8TNI - chains B and F of the 10 polymer chains in the assembly; structure by electron microscopy, 3.61 A resolution.

Chain B (and F):
Molecule: HIV-1 BG505 DS-SOSIP gp41
Organism: Human immunodeficiency virus 1
Notes: chain F of this document is another copy of the same molecule, construct and numbering; everything in this record applies to it too
Reference sequence: Q2N0S6 (Q2N0S6_9HIV1); residues 512-664 here correspond to UniProt positions 509-661 (UniProt number = residue number - 3)
Sequence (153 residues; each row starts with the number of its first residue):
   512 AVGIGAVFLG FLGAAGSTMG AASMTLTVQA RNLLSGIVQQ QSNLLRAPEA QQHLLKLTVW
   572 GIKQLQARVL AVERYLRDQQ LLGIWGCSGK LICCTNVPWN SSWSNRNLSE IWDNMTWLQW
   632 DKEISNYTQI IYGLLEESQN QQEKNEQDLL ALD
Disordered / not traced: 512-517, 548-567 (chain F: 512-518, 548-567)
Construct notes: conflict Pro-559 (Ile556 in Q2N0S6), Cys-605 (Thr602 in Q2N0S6)
Disulfides: Cys-598/Cys-604
Covalently attached groups: N-acetylglucosamine (NAG) linked to Asn-637

Interface between chain B and chain F:
Pairs across the interface (34):
  Leu-576(B) / Leu-576(F)  hydrophobic
  Gln-577(B) / Leu-576(F)
  Gln-577(B) / Arg-579(F)  hydrogen bond
  Val-580(B) / Arg-579(F)
  Val-580(B) / Val-580(F)  hydrophobic
  Glu-584(B) / Leu-545(F)
  Glu-584(B) / Val-583(F)
  Leu-587(B) / Leu-545(F)  hydrophobic
  Leu-587(B) / Val-583(F)  hydrophobic
  Leu-587(B) / Tyr-586(F)  hydrophobic
  Leu-587(B) / Leu-587(F)  hydrophobic
  Arg-588(B) / Arg-542(F)  hydrogen bond (side chain-backbone)
  Gln-591(B) / Ala-541(F)
  Gln-591(B) / Arg-542(F)
  Gln-591(B) / Leu-545(F)
  Gln-591(B) / Tyr-586(F)
  Gln-591(B) / Lys-601(F)
  Leu-592(B) / Arg-542(F)
  Gly-594(B) / Lys-601(F)
  Ile-595(B) / Ala-541(F)
  Ile-595(B) / Arg-542(F)
  Ile-595(B) / Lys-601(F)
  Ile-595(B) / Leu-602(F)
  Tyr-643(B) / Arg-542(F)
  Glu-647(B) / Thr-538(F)
  Glu-647(B) / Arg-542(F)  salt bridge
  Gln-650(B) / Leu-602(F)
  Asn-651(B) / Met-535(F)  hydrogen bond (side chain-backbone)
  Asn-651(B) / Thr-538(F)
  Glu-654(B) / Ile-603(F)
  Lys-655(B) / Ser-534(F)  hydrogen bond (side chain-backbone)
  Lys-655(B) / Met-535(F)  hydrogen bond
  Gln-658(B) / Ile-603(F)
  Leu-661(B) / Cys-605(F)  hydrophobic
Also at the interface, not in a pair above, chain B (21 interface residues in all): Ile-573, Leu-581, Val-583
Also at the interface, not in a pair above, chain F (22 interface residues in all): Leu-537, Leu-544, Ser-546, Gly-547, Leu-568, Gly-600

Summary:
Chain B and chain F form an interface of 21 and 22 residues respectively, with 5 hydrogen bonds and 1 salt
bridge. Polar contacts include Glu-647(B)/Arg-542(F), Gln-577(B)/Arg-579(F) and Arg-588(B)/Arg-542(F).
Covalently linked N-acetylglucosamine: at Asn-637(B).
Chain B and chain F are both HIV-1 BG505 DS-SOSIP gp41 (Human immunodeficiency virus 1); the structure,
Cryo-EM structure of HIV-1 Env BG505 DS-SOSIP in complex with broadly neutralizing bi-specific antibody
CAP256L-R27 targeting ..., was determined by electron microscopy (same publication as 8TNG and 8TNH).
